PDB entry 6F0X | electron microscopy, 4.60 A resolution (low resolution: residue-level contacts below are approximate; hydrogen-bond / salt-bridge calls are withheld) | chains D and E of the 9 polymer chains in the assembly

# Chain D (and E)
Name: Pachytene checkpoint protein 2 homolog
Organism: Homo sapiens
Notes: chain E of this document is another copy of the same molecule, construct and numbering; everything in this record applies to it too
UniProt: Q15645 (PCH2_HUMAN); residues 1-432 here = UniProt positions 1-432
Sequence (432 residues; numbered 1 to 432; the number before each row is that of its first residue):
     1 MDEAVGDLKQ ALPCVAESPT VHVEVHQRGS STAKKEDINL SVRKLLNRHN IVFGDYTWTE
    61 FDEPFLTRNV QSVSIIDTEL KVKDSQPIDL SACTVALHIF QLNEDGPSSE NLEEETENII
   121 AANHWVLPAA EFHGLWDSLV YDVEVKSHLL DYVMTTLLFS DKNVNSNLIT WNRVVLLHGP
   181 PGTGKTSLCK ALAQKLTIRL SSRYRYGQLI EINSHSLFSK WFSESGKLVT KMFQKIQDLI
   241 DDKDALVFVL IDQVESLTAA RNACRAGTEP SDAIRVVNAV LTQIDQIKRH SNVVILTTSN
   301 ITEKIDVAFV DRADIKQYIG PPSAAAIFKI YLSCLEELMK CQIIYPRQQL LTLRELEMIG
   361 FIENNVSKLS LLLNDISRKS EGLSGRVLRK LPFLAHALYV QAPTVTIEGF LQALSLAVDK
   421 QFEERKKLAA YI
Disordered / not traced: 1-18, 52-53, 78-88, 430-432
Sequence notes: conflict Gln253 (Glu in Q15645)
Small-molecule neighbours:
  - ATP-gamma-S (AGS; phosphothiophosphoric acid-adenylate ester), molecule 1: Ser138, Leu139, Val140, Pro181, Gly182, Thr183, Gly184, Lys185, Thr186, Ser187, Leu188, Asp252, Thr298, Asn300, Pro322, Ile330, Gly385, Arg386, Arg389
  - ATP-gamma-S (AGS), molecule 2: Thr170, Asp285, Lys288, Asp311, Arg312
Swiss-Prot annotation at these positions:
  - binding site (ATP): Gly179 to Thr186
  - modified residue: Met1 (N-acetylmethionine)
  - natural variant: His26 (H26R: In OZEMA9), Arg173 (R173Q: In OZEMA9; uncertain significance), Ile198 (I198V: In OZEMA9; uncertain significance), Val247 (V247M: In OZEMA9; uncertain significance), Glu303 (E303K: In OZEMA9; uncertain significance), Arg354 to Ile432 (deletion: In MVA3)
What the authors report for this chain:
  - mutagenesis - E269A/D272A, E269R/D272R: abolished catalytic activity on Mad2 remodelling

# Interface between chain D and chain E
Pairs across the interface (80; chain D residue first):
  Ile119(D) - Gln234(E)
  Asn123(D) - Gln286(E)
  Glu131(D) - Asn167(E)
  Leu135(D) - Asn167(E)
  Pro181(D) - Val307(E)
  Pro181(D) - Asp311(E)
  Asn213(D) - Thr282(E)
  Asn213(D) - Gln286(E)
  Ser214(D) - Asn278(E)
  His215(D) - Asn278(E)
  His215(D) - Ala279(E)
  Phe218(D) - Phe222(E)
  Phe218(D) - Ser223(E)
  Phe218(D) - Arg275(E)
  Ser219(D) - Ser223(E)
  Lys220(D) - Phe222(E)
  Lys220(D) - Ser223(E)
  Gln253(D) - Arg261(E)
  Gln253(D) - Asn278(E)
  Gln253(D) - Leu281(E)
  Glu255(D) - Arg261(E)
  Glu255(D) - Ile274(E)
  Ser256(D) - Arg275(E)
  Ser256(D) - Asn278(E)
  Cys264(D) - Arg265(E)
  Arg265(D) - Arg265(E)
  Arg265(D) - Ala266(E)
  Arg265(D) - Gly267(E)
  Glu269(D) - Gly267(E)
  Asn300(D) - Arg261(E)
  Lys304(D) - Asn262(E)
  Lys304(D) - Pro270(E)
  Lys304(D) - Ile274(E)
  Cys334(D) - Ile169(E)
  Glu337(D) - Val164(E)
  Glu337(D) - Asn165(E)
  Glu337(D) - Leu168(E)
  Glu337(D) - Ile169(E)
  Leu338(D) - Phe159(E)
  Leu338(D) - Ile169(E)
  Cys341(D) - Lys162(E)
  Cys341(D) - Asn163(E)
  Cys341(D) - Val164(E)
  Ile343(D) - Phe159(E)
  Ile343(D) - Lys162(E)
  Ile343(D) - Val164(E)
  Ser384(D) - Asp311(E)
  Arg386(D) - Arg312(E)
  Val387(D) - Asp311(E)
  Arg389(D) - Asn167(E)
  Arg389(D) - Leu168(E)
  Arg389(D) - Ile169(E)
  Arg389(D) - Thr170(E)
  Lys390(D) - Thr170(E)
  Lys390(D) - Trp171(E)
  Lys390(D) - Asn172(E)
  Lys390(D) - Asp314(E)
  Phe393(D) - Tyr152(E)
  Phe393(D) - Thr156(E)
  Phe393(D) - Phe159(E)
  Phe393(D) - Trp171(E)
  Leu394(D) - Tyr152(E)
  Leu394(D) - Asp314(E)
  His396(D) - Thr155(E)
  Ala397(D) - Asp151(E)
  Ala397(D) - Tyr152(E)
  Ala397(D) - Thr155(E)
  Leu398(D) - His148(E)
  Leu398(D) - Ile315(E)
  Gln401(D) - Asp151(E)
  Pro403(D) - Leu158(E)
  Gln421(D) - Asp314(E)
  Glu424(D) - Lys316(E)
  Arg425(D) - Asp311(E)
  Arg425(D) - Lys316(E)
  Lys427(D) - Thr302(E)
  Leu428(D) - His178(E)
  Leu428(D) - Thr302(E)
  Leu428(D) - Glu303(E)
  Ala429(D) - Glu303(E)
Also at the interface, not in a pair above, chain D (48 interface residues in all): Phe132, Ser138, Gly182, Asp252, Ala259, Lys420
Also at the interface, not in a pair above, chain E (48 interface residues in all): Ser147, Glu224, Ser271, Gln283, Arg289, Tyr318

# Overview
Chain D and chain E each contribute 48 residues to their interface. Bound to chain D: ATP-gamma-S. Curated
annotation (UniProt) lists 8 ATP-binding residues on chain D. The paper reports that E269A/D272A and
E269R/D272R of chain D abolish catalytic activity on Mad2 remodelling.
Chain D and chain E are both Pachytene checkpoint protein 2 homolog (Homo sapiens); the structure, Cryo-EM
structure of TRIP13 in complex with ATP gamma S, p31comet, C-Mad2 and Cdc20, was determined by electron
microscopy.
